PDB entry 9VMA | electron microscopy, 3.46 A resolution | chains A and B of the 18 polymer chains in the assembly

== Chain A (and B) ==
Name: RNA-dependent DNA polymerase
Organism: Escherichia coli
Notes: chain B of this document is another copy of the same molecule, construct and numbering; everything in this record applies to it too
UniProtKB: A0A6D0I497 (A0A6D0I497_ECOLX); residues 1-499 here = UniProt positions 1-499
Sequence (499 residues; row label = number of the first residue in the row):
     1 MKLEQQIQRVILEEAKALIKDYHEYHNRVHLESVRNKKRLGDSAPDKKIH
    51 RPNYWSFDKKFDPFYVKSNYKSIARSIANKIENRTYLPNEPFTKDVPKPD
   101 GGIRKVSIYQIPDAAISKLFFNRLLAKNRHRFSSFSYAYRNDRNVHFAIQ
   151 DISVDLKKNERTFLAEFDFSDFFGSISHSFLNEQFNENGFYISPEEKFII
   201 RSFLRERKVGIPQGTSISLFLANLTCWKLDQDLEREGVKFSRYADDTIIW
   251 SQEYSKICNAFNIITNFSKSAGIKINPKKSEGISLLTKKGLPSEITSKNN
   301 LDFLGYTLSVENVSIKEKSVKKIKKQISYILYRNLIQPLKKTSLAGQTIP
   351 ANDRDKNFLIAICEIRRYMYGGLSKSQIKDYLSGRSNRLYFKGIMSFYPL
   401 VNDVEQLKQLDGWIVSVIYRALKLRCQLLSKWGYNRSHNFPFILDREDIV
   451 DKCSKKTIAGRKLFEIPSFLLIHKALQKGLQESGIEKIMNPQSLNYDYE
Unresolved in the structure: 497-499
Bound ions: Mg2+: Phe169, Asp245
Residues lining bound ligands: 2'-deoxyadenosine 5'-triphosphate (DTP): Lys98, Gly101, Arg104, Tyr139, Phe169, Ser170, Asp171, Phe172, Phe173, Gln213, Asp245, Asp246, Asn276, Lys278, Lys279, Tyr496
From the paper describing this entry:
  - conformationally variable residues (loop rearrangement): Phe92 to Ile108, Ser133 to Asn144, Lys288 to Asn299
  - catalytic residues: Tyr243 to Asp246 (by similarity / conservation)
  - catalytic residues: Asp245, Asp246
  - binding site for 2'-deoxyadenosine 5'-triphosphate: Asp245, Asp246
  - binding site for 2'-deoxyadenosine 5'-triphosphate: Lys98, Arg104 (proposed by the authors, not directly observed)
  - mutagenesis - Y25A, K98A/R104A, R140A: decreased catalytic activity
  - mutagenesis - Y496A/Y498A: abolished catalytic activity
  - mutagenesis - Y496A/Y498A: abolished growth in response to phage defense

== Chain A / chain B interface ==
Pairs across the interface - 49 pairs, chain A then chain B:
  Lys2(A) - Asn387(B)
  Lys2(A) - Arg388(B)
  Ala126(A) - Glu486(B)
  Lys127(A) - Gln481(B)  hydrogen bond (side chain-backbone)
  Lys127(A) - Glu482(B)  hydrogen bond (side chain-backbone)
  Lys127(A) - Ser483(B)
  Arg129(A) - Glu486(B)  salt bridge
  His130(A) - Arg143(B)  hydrogen bond (backbone-side chain)
  His130(A) - Phe147(B)
  His130(A) - Gln150(B)  hydrogen bond
  His130(A) - Ile485(B)
  Arg131(A) - Gln150(B)
  Arg131(A) - Asp151(B)  salt bridge
  Ser134(A) - Ser134(B)  hydrogen bond
  Phe135(A) - Glu234(B)
  Arg143(A) - His130(B)
  Phe147(A) - His130(B)
  Gln150(A) - His130(B)  hydrogen bond
  Gln150(A) - Arg131(B)
  Gln150(A) - Gly189(B)  hydrogen bond (side chain-backbone)
  Gln150(A) - Tyr191(B)
  Asp151(A) - Arg131(B)  salt bridge
  Lys158(A) - Gln231(B)
  Gly189(A) - Gln150(B)  hydrogen bond (backbone-side chain)
  Tyr191(A) - Gln150(B)  hydrogen bond
  Tyr191(A) - Leu400(B)
  Tyr191(A) - Leu480(B)
  Tyr191(A) - Gln481(B)
  Tyr191(A) - Ile485(B)  hydrophobic
  Ile192(A) - Gln481(B)
  Ser193(A) - Gln481(B)  hydrogen bond (backbone-backbone)
  Ser193(A) - Glu482(B)
  Pro194(A) - Glu482(B)
  Gln231(A) - Lys158(B)
  Glu234(A) - Gly237(B)
  Arg235(A) - Gly237(B)
  Gly237(A) - Arg235(B)
  Asn387(A) - Lys2(B)
  Arg388(A) - Lys2(B)
  Leu400(A) - Tyr191(B)
  Leu480(A) - Tyr191(B)
  Gln481(A) - Lys127(B)  hydrogen bond (backbone-side chain)
  Gln481(A) - Tyr191(B)
  Gln481(A) - Ile192(B)
  Gln481(A) - Ser193(B)
  Glu482(A) - Lys127(B)  hydrogen bond (backbone-side chain)
  Glu482(A) - Pro194(B)
  Ser483(A) - Lys127(B)
  Ile485(A) - Tyr191(B)  hydrophobic
Interface residues without a listed pair, chain A (39 interface residues in all): Val154, Asp155, Asn188, Phe190, Trp227, Lys239, Lys256, Gly484, Glu486
Interface residues without a listed pair, chain B (40 interface residues in all): Ala126, Phe135, Val154, Asp155, Asn188, Phe190, Glu195, Glu196, Trp227, Lys239, Lys256, Gly484

== In short ==
39 residues of chain A and 40 residues of chain B are in contact, with 12 hydrogen bonds and 3 salt bridges.
Polar contacts include Arg129(A)-Glu486(B), Arg131(A)-Asp151(B) and Lys127(A)-Gln481(B). Bound to chain A:
2'-deoxyadenosine 5'-triphosphate. From the paper: catalytic residues Tyr243(A), Asp245(A) and Asp246(A);
Y25A, K98A/R104A and R140A of chain A reduce catalytic activity.
Both chains are RNA-dependent DNA polymerase (Escherichia coli). Entry 9VMA (Cryo-EM structure of
substrate-bound DRT9 hexamer complex) was determined by electron microscopy (same publication as 9VKU).
